7N65 - chains E and F of the 12 polymer chains in the assembly; structure by electron microscopy, 4.15 A resolution (low resolution: residue-level contacts below are approximate; hydrogen-bond / salt-bridge calls are withheld).

[Chain E]
Molecule: Envelope glycoprotein gp41
Source organism: Human immunodeficiency virus 1
Notes: engineered mutation(s): T332N
Reference sequence: A0A6H1VCM1 (A0A6H1VCM1_9PLVG); the construct lacks a stretch of the UniProt sequence and is renumbered around it, so the offset changes along the chain: 31-141 = UniProt 30-140; 150-185 = UniProt 141-176; 188-309 = UniProt 187-308; 312-321 = UniProt 309-318; 2 more segments
Sequence (508 residues; each row starts with the number of its first residue; note: 13 numbers in that range are skipped by the numbering (no residue carries them; nothing is unmodelled there); a row labelled like 185A-185J holds insertion residues (185A, then the next letters in order); numbers below 1 keep their minus sign (Met-4 is residue -4)):
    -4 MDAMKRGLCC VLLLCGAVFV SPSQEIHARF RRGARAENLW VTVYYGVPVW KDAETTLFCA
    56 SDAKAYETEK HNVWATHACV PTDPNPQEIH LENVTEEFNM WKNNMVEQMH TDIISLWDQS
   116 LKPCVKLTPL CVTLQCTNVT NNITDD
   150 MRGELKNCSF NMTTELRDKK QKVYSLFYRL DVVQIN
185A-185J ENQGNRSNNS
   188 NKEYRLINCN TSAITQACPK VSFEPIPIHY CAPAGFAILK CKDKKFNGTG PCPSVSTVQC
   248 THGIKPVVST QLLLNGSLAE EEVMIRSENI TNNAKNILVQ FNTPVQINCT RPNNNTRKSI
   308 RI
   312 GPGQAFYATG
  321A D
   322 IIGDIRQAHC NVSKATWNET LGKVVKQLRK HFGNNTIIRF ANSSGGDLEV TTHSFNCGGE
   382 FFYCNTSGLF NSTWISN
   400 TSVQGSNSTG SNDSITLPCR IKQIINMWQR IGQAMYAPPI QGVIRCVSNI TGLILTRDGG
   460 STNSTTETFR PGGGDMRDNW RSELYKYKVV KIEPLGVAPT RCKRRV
Disordered / not traced: -4 to 32, 185A-185J, 400-410
Construct notes: initiating methionine (-4); expression tag (-3 to 30); conflict Ser375 (Tyr373 in A0A6H1VCM1), Cys501 (Ala498 in A0A6H1VCM1)
Cystine bridges: Cys54-Cys74, Cys119-Cys205, Cys126-Cys196, Cys131-Cys157, Cys218-Cys247, Cys228-Cys239, Cys296-Cys331, Cys378-Cys445, Cys385-Cys418
Covalent attachments: N-acetylglucosamine (NAG) linked to Asn88, Asn133, Asn156, Asn160, Asn197, Asn234, Asn262, Asn276, Asn295, Asn339, Asn355, Asn363, Asn386, Asn392, Asn448; glycan linked to Asn301, Asn332
What the authors report for this chain:
  - post-translational modification sites: Asn301, Asn332

[Chain F]
Molecule: Envelope glycoprotein gp41
Source organism: Human immunodeficiency virus 1
Reference sequence: Q2N0S7 (Q2N0S7_9HIV1); residues 511-664 here correspond to UniProt positions 508-661 (UniProt number = residue number - 3)
Sequence (161 residues; each row starts with the number of its first residue):
   504 VGRRRRRRAV GIGAVFLGFL GAAGSTMGAA SMTLTVQARN LLSGIVQQQS NLLRAPEAQQ
   564 HLLKLTVWGI KQLQARVLAV ERYLRDQQLL GIWGCSGKLI CCTNVPWNSS WSNRNLSEIW
   624 DNMTWLQWDK EISNYTQIIY GLLEESQNQQ EKNEQDLLAL D
Disordered / not traced: 504-517, 552-565
Construct notes: expression tag (504-510); conflict Pro559 (Ile556 in Q2N0S7), Cys605 (Thr602 in Q2N0S7)
Cystine bridges: Cys598-Cys604
Covalent attachments: N-acetylglucosamine (NAG) linked to Asn611, Asn618, Asn637

[Chain E / chain F interface]
Cross-chain cystine bridges: Cys501(E)-Cys605(F)
Contacting residue pairs (90; chain E residue first):
  Asn33(E) with Leu619(F)
  Leu34(E) with Trp610(F); Arg617(F); Asn618(F); Leu619(F)
  Trp35(E) with Pro609(F); Trp610(F)
  Val36(E) with Trp610(F)
  Val38(E) with Leu602(F); Ile603(F); Cys604(F)
  Tyr39(E) with Leu602(F); Ile603(F); Trp628(F)
  Tyr40(E) with Leu537(F); Leu544(F); Asp589(F); Lys601(F); Leu602(F)
  Gly41(E) with Leu537(F); Gln540(F)
  Val42(E) with Leu537(F); Trp628(F)
  Pro43(E) with Leu523(F); Ala533(F); Gln540(F)
  Val44(E) with Trp628(F); Asp632(F)
  Trp45(E) with Leu523(F); Ala526(F); Leu629(F)
  Thr51(E) with Lys574(F)
  Leu52(E) with Lys574(F)
  Phe53(E) with Gln551(F)
  Cys54(E) with Trp571(F)
  Ala70(E) with Trp571(F)
  Thr71(E) with Trp571(F)
  Ala73(E) with Gln575(F)
  Val75(E) with Val549(F); Gln550(F)
  Ile84(E) with Leu520(F); Gly524(F)
  Leu86(E) with Leu523(F)
  Glu87(E) with Gly527(F)
  Asn88(E) with Gly527(F)
  Gln103(E) with Lys574(F)
  Asp107(E) with Lys574(F)
  Leu111(E) with Val570(F); Trp571(F)
  Gln114(E) with Thr569(F); Val570(F)
  Lys117(E) with Leu568(F)
  Pro220(E) with Ala578(F)
  Ala221(E) with Asn543(F); Leu544(F); Leu545(F); Ala582(F)
  Gly222(E) with Asn543(F); Leu544(F)
  Phe223(E) with Leu581(F)
  Lys490(E) with Arg585(F)
  Ile491(E) with Phe522(F); Arg585(F)
  Glu492(E) with Arg585(F)
  Leu494(E) with Asp589(F); Tyr643(F)
  Val496(E) with Trp631(F); Ile642(F)
  Ala497(E) with Trp628(F); Trp631(F)
  Pro498(E) with Trp623(F); Trp631(F)
  Thr499(E) with Trp623(F)
  Cys501(E) with Cys605(F), disulfide
  Lys502(E) with Thr606(F); Asn607(F); Val608(F); Pro609(F); Trp610(F)
  Arg503(E) with Thr606(F); Val608(F); Pro609(F); Trp610(F); Leu646(F); Gln650(F)
  Arg504(E) with Val608(F); Pro609(F); Trp610(F); Asn611(F)
  Val505(E) with Leu645(F)
Other interface residues (no listed pair), chain E (54 interface residues in all): Thr50, Val89, Glu91, Ser110, Ile215, Thr244, Gln246, Pro493
Other interface residues (no listed pair), chain F (57 interface residues in all): Gly521, Ala541, Leu566, Trp596, Ile622, Ile635, Ser649

[Summary]
Chain E and chain F form an interface of 54 and 57 residues respectively; the contacts include 1 disulfide
bond. N-acetylglucosamine is covalently linked to Asn88(E), Asn133(E), Asn156(E), Asn160(E), Asn197(E) and
Asn234(E) and 9 more. N-acetylglucosamine is covalently linked to Asn611(F), Asn618(F) and Asn637(F). The
paper reports modification sites Asn301(E) and Asn332(E).
Chain E is Envelope glycoprotein gp41 and chain F is Envelope glycoprotein gp41, both from Human
immunodeficiency virus 1; the structure, Complex structure of HIV superinfection Fab QA013.2 and
BG505.SOSIP.664, was determined by electron microscopy.
